7EZF - chains C and D of the 4 polymer chains in the assembly; structure by X-ray diffraction, 2.76 A resolution.

== Chain C (and D) ==
Molecule: Fructose-1,6-bisphosphatase 1
Organism: Homo sapiens
Notes: EC 3.1.3.11; chain D of this document is another copy of the same molecule, construct and numbering; everything in this record applies to it too
UniProtKB: P09467 (F16P1_HUMAN); residues 0-337 here correspond to UniProt positions 1-338 (UniProt number = residue number + 1)
Amino-acid sequence (338 residues; row label = number of the first residue in the row; numbering starts at 0):
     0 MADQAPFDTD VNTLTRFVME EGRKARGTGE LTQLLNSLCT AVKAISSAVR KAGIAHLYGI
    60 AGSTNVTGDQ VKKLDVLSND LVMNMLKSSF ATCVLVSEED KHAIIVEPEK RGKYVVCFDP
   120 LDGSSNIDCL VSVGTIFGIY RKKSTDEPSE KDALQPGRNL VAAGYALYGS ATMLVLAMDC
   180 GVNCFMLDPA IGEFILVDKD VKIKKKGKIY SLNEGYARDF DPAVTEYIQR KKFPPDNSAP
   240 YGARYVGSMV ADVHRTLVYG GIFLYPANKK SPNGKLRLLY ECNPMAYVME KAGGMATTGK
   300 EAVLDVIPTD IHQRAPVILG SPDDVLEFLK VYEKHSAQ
Not modelled in the structure: 0-7, 63-71, 337 (chain D: 0-7, 337)
Curated features (UniProtKB/Swiss-Prot):
  - binding site (AMP): Val-17 to Gly-21, Thr-27 to Thr-31, Lys-112, Tyr-113, Arg-140
  - binding site (Mg(2+)): Asp-68, Glu-97, Asp-118, Leu-120, Asp-121, Glu-280
  - binding site (substrate): Asp-121 to Ser-124, Asn-212 to Tyr-215, Arg-243 to Met-248, Tyr-264, Lys-274 to Arg-276
  - modified residue: Ala-1 (N-acetylalanine), Lys-150 (N6-succinyllysine), Tyr-215 (Phosphotyrosine), Tyr-244 (Phosphotyrosine), Tyr-264 (Phosphotyrosine)
Residues lining bound ligands:
  - 0KI (7-chloranyl-5-ethyl-3-(3-hydroxy-3-oxopropyl)-1H-indole-2-carboxylic acid): Val-17, Glu-20, Gly-21, Ala-24, Gly-26, Thr-27, Gly-28, Glu-29, Leu-30, Thr-31, Tyr-113, Met-177, Asp-178, Cys-179
  - 1,6-di-O-phosphono-beta-D-fructofuranose (FBP): Leu-120, Asp-121, Gly-122, Ser-123, Ser-124, Asn-212, Tyr-215, Tyr-244, Gly-246, Ser-247, Met-248, Phe-262, Tyr-264, Lys-269, Lys-274, Leu-275, Glu-280
What the authors report for this chain:
  - binding site for 0KI: Val-17, Glu-20, Ala-24, Thr-27, Gly-28, Leu-30, Thr-31, Leu-34, Met-177, Cys-179

== Chain C / chain D interface ==
Pairs across the interface - 129 pairs, chain C then chain D:
  Thr-8(C) with Tyr-57(D); Gly-58(D)
  Asp-9(C) with Tyr-57(D)
  Val-10(C) with Tyr-57(D), hydrogen bond (backbone-backbone); Gly-58(D); Ile-59(D), hydrophobic
  Val-48(C) with Ser-169(D); Ala-170(D)
  Arg-49(C) with Arg-49(D); Gly-168(D), hydrogen bond (side chain-backbone); Ser-169(D), hydrogen bond (side chain-backbone); Ala-170(D); Leu-186(D); Pro-188(D)
  Lys-50(C) with Ala-170(D); Met-185(D); Asp-187(D); Pro-188(D)
  Ala-51(C) with Asp-187(D); Pro-188(D)
  Gly-52(C) with Asp-187(D), hydrogen bond (backbone-side chain)
  Ile-53(C) with Asp-187(D), hydrogen bond (backbone-side chain)
  Ala-54(C) with Asp-187(D), hydrogen bond (backbone-side chain); Ile-190(D), hydrophobic; Ile-194(D), hydrophobic
  Tyr-57(C) with Val-10(D); Ile-194(D), hydrophobic; Leu-195(D); Val-196(D)
  Gly-58(C) with Val-10(D)
  Ser-124(C) with Tyr-258(D), hydrogen bond (backbone-side chain)
  Asn-125(C) with Arg-243(D), hydrogen bond; Tyr-258(D)
  Ile-126(C) with Tyr-258(D)
  Asp-127(C) with Val-257(D); Tyr-258(D)
  Cys-128(C) with Leu-166(D); His-253(D); Arg-254(D); Tyr-258(D), hydrophobic
  Leu-129(C) with Ser-131(D); Leu-166(D), hydrophobic; Gly-168(D); Ser-169(D), hydrogen bond (backbone-backbone); Met-172(D), hydrophobic; Met-185(D), hydrophobic
  Val-130(C) with Ser-169(D), hydrogen bond (backbone-side chain)
  Ser-131(C) with Ser-131(D)
  Val-132(C) with Ser-169(D)
  Leu-166(C) with Cys-128(D); Leu-129(D), hydrophobic
  Tyr-167(C) with Ser-169(D)
  Gly-168(C) with Arg-49(D), hydrogen bond (backbone-side chain); Leu-129(D); Gly-168(D)
  Ser-169(C) with Val-48(D); Arg-49(D), hydrogen bond (backbone-side chain); Leu-129(D), hydrogen bond (backbone-backbone); Val-130(D), hydrogen bond (side chain-backbone); Val-132(D); Tyr-167(D)
  Ala-170(C) with Val-48(D); Arg-49(D); Lys-50(D); Leu-129(D)
  Met-172(C) with Leu-129(D), hydrophobic
  Met-185(C) with Lys-50(D)
  Leu-186(C) with Arg-49(D); Lys-50(D)
  Asp-187(C) with Lys-50(D); Ala-51(D); Gly-52(D), hydrogen bond (side chain-backbone); Ile-53(D), hydrogen bond (side chain-backbone); Ala-54(D), hydrogen bond (side chain-backbone)
  Pro-188(C) with Arg-49(D); Lys-50(D); Ala-51(D)
  Ile-190(C) with Ala-54(D), hydrophobic
  Ile-194(C) with Ala-54(D), hydrophobic; Tyr-57(D), hydrophobic
  Leu-195(C) with Tyr-57(D)
  Val-196(C) with Tyr-57(D)
  Tyr-209(C) with Glu-213(D); Gly-214(D)
  Asn-212(C) with Gly-241(D); Ala-242(D), hydrogen bond (side chain-backbone); Arg-243(D)
  Glu-213(C) with Tyr-209(D), hydrogen bond (backbone-side chain); Glu-213(D); Lys-231(D), salt bridge; Ala-242(D)
  Gly-214(C) with Tyr-209(D); Pro-239(D); Tyr-240(D)
  Arg-217(C) with Phe-232(D); Pro-233(D); Ser-237(D); Pro-239(D)
  Lys-231(C) with Glu-213(D), salt bridge; Ala-216(D); Lys-231(D)
  Phe-232(C) with Arg-217(D)
  Pro-233(C) with Arg-217(D)
  Ser-237(C) with Arg-217(D)
  Pro-239(C) with Gly-214(D); Arg-217(D)
  Tyr-240(C) with Gly-214(D)
  Ala-242(C) with Asn-212(D), hydrogen bond (backbone-side chain); Glu-213(D); Gly-214(D); Tyr-244(D)
  Arg-243(C) with Asn-125(D); Asn-212(D); Tyr-244(D); Val-245(D); Gly-246(D)
  Tyr-244(C) with Ala-242(D); Arg-243(D); Tyr-244(D), hydrogen bond (backbone-backbone); Val-245(D)
  Val-245(C) with Arg-243(D)
  Gly-246(C) with Arg-243(D)
  His-253(C) with Cys-128(D)
  Arg-254(C) with Cys-128(D)
  Val-257(C) with Asp-127(D)
  Tyr-258(C) with Ser-124(D), hydrogen bond (side chain-backbone); Asn-125(D); Asp-127(D), hydrogen bond; Cys-128(D), hydrophobic
Other interface residues (no listed pair), chain C (59 interface residues in all): Ile-59, Ala-189, Ala-216, Gly-241
Other interface residues (no listed pair), chain D (57 interface residues in all): Ile-126, Ala-189

== Overview ==
59 residues of chain C and 57 residues of chain D are in contact; the contacts include 23 hydrogen bonds and 2
salt bridges. Polar contacts include Glu-213(C)/Lys-231(D), Arg-49(C)/Gly-168(D) and Arg-49(C)/Ser-169(D).
Bound to chain C: compound 0KI and 1,6-di-O-phosphono-beta-D-fructofuranose. From the paper: a binding site
for 0KI at Val-17(C), Glu-20(C) and Ala-24(C) among others.
Both chains are Fructose-1,6-bisphosphatase 1 (Homo sapiens). Entry 7EZF (Indole-2-carboxylic acid derivatives
as allosteric inhibitors of fructose-1,6-bisphosphatase) was determined by X-ray diffraction (same publication
as 7EZP and 7EZR).
